Entry 2F9U (X-ray diffraction, 2.60 A resolution); this record covers chains A and C of the 4 polymer chains in the assembly.

Chain A (and C):
Molecule: NS3 protease/helicase'
Source organism: Hepatitis C virus
Notes: fragment: protease domain (Residues : 1-181); chain C of this document is another copy of the same molecule, construct and numbering; everything in this record applies to it too
Reference sequence: Q91RS4 (Q91RS4_9HEPC); residue numbers follow UniProt; this construct covers 1-181
Chain sequence (199 residues; row label = number of the first residue in the row; numbers below 1 keep their minus sign (Ala-9 is residue -9)):
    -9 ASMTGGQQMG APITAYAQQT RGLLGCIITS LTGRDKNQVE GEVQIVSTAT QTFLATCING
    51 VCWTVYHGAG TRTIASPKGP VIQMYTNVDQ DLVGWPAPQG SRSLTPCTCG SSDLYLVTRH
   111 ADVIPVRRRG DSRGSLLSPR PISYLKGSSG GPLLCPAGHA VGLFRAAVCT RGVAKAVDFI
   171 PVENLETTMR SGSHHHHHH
Unresolved in the structure: -9 to 0, 184-189 (chain C: -9 to 27, 180-189)
Sequence notes: cloning artifact (-9 to 0, 182-183); expression tag (184-189)
Covalently attached groups: compound 5NH linked to Ser139
Ion coordination: Zn2+: Cys97, Cys99, Cys145
Residues lining bound ligands: 5NH (1,1-dimethylethyl [1-cyclohexyl-2-[3-[[[1-[2-[[2-[[2-(dimethylamino)-2-oxo-1-phenylethyl]amino]-2-oxoethyl]amino]-1,2-dioxoethyl]pentyl]amino]carbonyl]-2-azabicyclo[2.2.1]heptan-2-yl]-2-oxoethyl]carbamate): Thr40, Gln41, Thr42, Phe43, Val55, His57, Arg109, Arg123, Ile132, Leu135, Lys136, Gly137, Ser138, Phe154, Arg155, Ala156, Ala157, Val158, Cys159, Asp168

How chain A and chain C interact:
Pairs across the interface (18; chain A residue first):
  Ala1(A) - Tyr105(C)
  Pro2(A) - Tyr105(C)
  Pro2(A) - Val113(C)
  Pro2(A) - Cys145(C)
  Pro2(A) - Pro146(C)
  Pro2(A) - Gly148(C)
  Ile3(A) - Pro146(C)  hydrogen bond (backbone-backbone)
  Ile3(A) - Ala147(C)
  Ile3(A) - Gly148(C)
  Tyr105(A) - Pro146(C)
  Tyr105(A) - Ala147(C)  hydrophobic
  Val113(A) - Ala147(C)  hydrophobic
  Val113(A) - His149(C)  hydrogen bond (backbone-side chain)
  Pro115(A) - Thr98(C)
  Pro115(A) - Cys99(C)  hydrophobic
  Leu127(A) - Thr98(C)
  Leu127(A) - Cys99(C)  hydrophobic
  Ser128(A) - Thr98(C)  hydrogen bond
Interface residues without a listed pair, chain A (9 interface residues in all): Pro146
Interface residues without a listed pair, chain C (10 interface residues in all): Leu144

Summary:
9 residues of chain A face 10 of chain C across their interface; the contacts include 3 hydrogen bonds. Polar
pairs include Val113(A)-His149(C), Ser128(A)-Thr98(C) and Ile3(A)-Pro146(C). Covalently linked compound 5NH:
at Ser139(A). Cys97(A), Cys99(A) and Cys145(A) coordinate Zn2+.
Chain A and chain C are both NS3 protease/helicase' (Hepatitis C virus); the structure, HCV NS3 protease
domain with NS4a peptide and a ketoamide inhibitor with a P2 norborane, was determined by X-ray diffraction.
